PDB entry 3PO3 | X-ray diffraction, 3.30 A resolution | chains B and P of the 16 polymer chains in the assembly

Chain B:
Name: DNA-directed RNA polymerase II subunit RPB2
From: Saccharomyces cerevisiae
Notes: EC 2.7.7.6
Reference sequence: P08518 (RPB2_YEAST); residues 1-1224 here = UniProt positions 1-1224
Sequence (1224 residues; each row starts with the number of its first residue):
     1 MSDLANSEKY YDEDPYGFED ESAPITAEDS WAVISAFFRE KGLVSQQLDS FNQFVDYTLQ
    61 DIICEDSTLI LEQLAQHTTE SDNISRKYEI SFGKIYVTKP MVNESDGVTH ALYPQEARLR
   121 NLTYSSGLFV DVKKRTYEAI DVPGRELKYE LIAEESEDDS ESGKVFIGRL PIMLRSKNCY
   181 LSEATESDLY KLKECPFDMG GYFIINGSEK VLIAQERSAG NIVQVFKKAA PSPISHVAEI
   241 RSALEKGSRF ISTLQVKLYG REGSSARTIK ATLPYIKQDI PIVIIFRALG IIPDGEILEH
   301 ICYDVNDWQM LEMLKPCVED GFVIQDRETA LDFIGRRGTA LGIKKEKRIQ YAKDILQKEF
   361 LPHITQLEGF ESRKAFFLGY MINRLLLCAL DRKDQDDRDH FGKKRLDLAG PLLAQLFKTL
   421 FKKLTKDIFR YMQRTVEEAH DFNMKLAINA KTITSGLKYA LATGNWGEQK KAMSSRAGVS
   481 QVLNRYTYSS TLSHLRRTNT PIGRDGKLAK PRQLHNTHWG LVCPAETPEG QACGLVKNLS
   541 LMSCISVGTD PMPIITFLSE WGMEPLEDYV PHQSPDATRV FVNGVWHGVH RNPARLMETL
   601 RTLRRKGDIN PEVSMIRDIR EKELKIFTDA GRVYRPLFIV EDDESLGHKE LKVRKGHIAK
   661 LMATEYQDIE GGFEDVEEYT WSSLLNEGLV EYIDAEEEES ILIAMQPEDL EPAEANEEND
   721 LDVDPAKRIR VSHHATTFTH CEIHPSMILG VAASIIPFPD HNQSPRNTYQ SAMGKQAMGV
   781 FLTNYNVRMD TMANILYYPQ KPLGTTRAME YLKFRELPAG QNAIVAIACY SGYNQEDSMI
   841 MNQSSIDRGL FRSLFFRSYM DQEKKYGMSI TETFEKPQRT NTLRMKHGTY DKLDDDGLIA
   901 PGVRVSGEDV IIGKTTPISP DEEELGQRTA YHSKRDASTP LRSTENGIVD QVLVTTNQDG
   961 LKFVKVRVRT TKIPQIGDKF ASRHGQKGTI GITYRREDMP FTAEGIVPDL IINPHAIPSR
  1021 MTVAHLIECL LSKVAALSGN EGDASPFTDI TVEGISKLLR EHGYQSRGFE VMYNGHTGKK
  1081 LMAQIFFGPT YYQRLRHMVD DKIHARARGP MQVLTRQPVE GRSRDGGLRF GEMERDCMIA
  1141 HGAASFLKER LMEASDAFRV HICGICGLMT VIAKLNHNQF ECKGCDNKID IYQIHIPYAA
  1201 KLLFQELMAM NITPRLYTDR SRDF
Not modelled in the structure: 1-19, 71-89, 135-163, 336-344, 438-445, 503-506, 669-677, 716-721, 920-932
Bound ions: Zn2+: Cys1163, Cys1166, Cys1182, Cys1185

Chain P:
Molecule: RNA product strand
Sequence (5 nucleotides; each row starts with the number of its first residue):
     7 CCCCC
Bound ions: Mg2+: C11 (shared with 3 residues of chain A)

Chain B / chain P interface:
Residue-residue contacts (8; chain B residue first):
  Tyr486(B) with C8(P), phosphate contact
  Gln776(B) with C9(P), phosphate contact; C10(P), phosphate contact
  Lys979(B) with C10(P), salt bridge to the phosphate
  Lys987(B) with C10(P), phosphate contact; C11(P), salt bridge to the phosphate
  Arg1096(B) with C9(P), salt bridge to the phosphate
  His1097(B) with C9(P), salt bridge to the phosphate
Also at the interface, not in a pair above, chain B (7 interface residues in all): Tyr769

Summary:
The interface between chain B and chain P involves 7 residues on one side and 4 on the other; the contacts
include 4 salt bridges. Among the polar pairs are Lys979(B)-C10(P), Lys987(B)-C11(P) and Arg1096(B)-C9(P).
Cys1163(B), Cys1166(B), Cys1182(B) and Cys1185(B) coordinate Zn2+.
Here chain B is DNA-directed RNA polymerase II subunit RPB2 (Saccharomyces cerevisiae) and chain P is RNA
product strand. Entry 3PO3 (Arrested RNA Polymerase II reactivation intermediate) was determined by X-ray
diffraction, deposited together with 3PO2.
